2B9S - chains C and A of the 5 polymer chains in the assembly; structure by X-ray diffraction, 2.27 A resolution.

[Chain C]
Molecule: 10-nt DNA strand
Sequence (10 nucleotides; row label = number of the first residue in the row):
     1 AAAAAGACTT
Ion coordination: vanadate ion: DT10 (shared with 1 residue of chain B; 1 residue of chain D)

[Chain A]
Protein: topoisomerase I-like protein
From: Leishmania donovani
Notes: EC 5.99.1.2
Sequence (432 residues; row label = number of the first residue in the row):
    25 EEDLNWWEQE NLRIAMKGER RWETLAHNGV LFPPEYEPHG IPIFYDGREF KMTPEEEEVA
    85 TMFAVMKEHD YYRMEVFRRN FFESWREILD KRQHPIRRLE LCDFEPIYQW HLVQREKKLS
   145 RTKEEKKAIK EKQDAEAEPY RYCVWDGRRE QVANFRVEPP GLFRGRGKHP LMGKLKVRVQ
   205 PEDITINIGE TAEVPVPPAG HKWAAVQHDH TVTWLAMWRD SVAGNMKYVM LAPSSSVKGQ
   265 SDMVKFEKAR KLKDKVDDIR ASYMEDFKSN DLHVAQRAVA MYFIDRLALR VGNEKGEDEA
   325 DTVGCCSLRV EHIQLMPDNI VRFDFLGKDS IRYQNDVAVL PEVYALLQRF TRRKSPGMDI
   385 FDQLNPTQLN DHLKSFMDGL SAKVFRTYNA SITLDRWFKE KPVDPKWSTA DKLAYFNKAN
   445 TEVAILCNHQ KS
Not modelled in the structure: 25-26, 427-430

[How chain C and chain A interact]
Contacting residue pairs (20; chain C residue first):
  DG6(C) with Arg243(A), salt bridge to the phosphate; Met250(A), sugar contact; Tyr252(A), sugar contact
  DA7(C) with Lys41(A), hydrogen bond to the sugar; Val236(A), phosphate contact; Trp238(A), phosphate contact; Met250(A), phosphate contact; Tyr252(A), hydrogen bond to the phosphate
  DC8(C) with Lys41(A), sugar contact; Thr235(A), phosphate contact; Val236(A), phosphate contact; Thr237(A), hydrogen bond to the phosphate; Trp238(A), phosphate contact; Met254(A), base contact
  DT9(C) with Lys262(A), salt bridge to the phosphate; Ser265(A), hydrogen bond to the phosphate; Lys407(A), hydrogen bond to the phosphate
  DT10(C) with Lys269(A), salt bridge to the phosphate; Lys352(A), hydrogen bond to the base; Lys407(A), salt bridge to the phosphate
Interface residues without a listed pair, chain A (16 interface residues in all): Arg45, Thr411

[In short]
Chain C and chain A form an interface of 5 and 16 residues respectively; the contacts include 6 hydrogen bonds
and 4 salt bridges. Among the polar pairs are DT10(C)-Lys352(A), DA7(C)-Lys41(A) and DA7(C)-Tyr252(A).
Here chain C is a 10-nt DNA strand and chain A is topoisomerase I-like protein (Leishmania donovani). Entry
2B9S (Crystal Structure of heterodimeric L. donovani topoisomerase I-vanadate-DNA complex) was determined by
X-ray diffraction.
